Entry 9F6D (electron microscopy, 3.60 A resolution); this record covers chains A and B of the 6 polymer chains in the assembly.

== Chain A ==
Name: DNA polymerase epsilon catalytic subunit A
Organism: Homo sapiens
Notes: EC 2.7.7.7, 3.1.11.-
UniProtKB: Q07864 (DPOE1_HUMAN); numbering as in UniProt (aligned over 1-1200)
Chain sequence (1200 residues; each row starts with the number of its first residue):
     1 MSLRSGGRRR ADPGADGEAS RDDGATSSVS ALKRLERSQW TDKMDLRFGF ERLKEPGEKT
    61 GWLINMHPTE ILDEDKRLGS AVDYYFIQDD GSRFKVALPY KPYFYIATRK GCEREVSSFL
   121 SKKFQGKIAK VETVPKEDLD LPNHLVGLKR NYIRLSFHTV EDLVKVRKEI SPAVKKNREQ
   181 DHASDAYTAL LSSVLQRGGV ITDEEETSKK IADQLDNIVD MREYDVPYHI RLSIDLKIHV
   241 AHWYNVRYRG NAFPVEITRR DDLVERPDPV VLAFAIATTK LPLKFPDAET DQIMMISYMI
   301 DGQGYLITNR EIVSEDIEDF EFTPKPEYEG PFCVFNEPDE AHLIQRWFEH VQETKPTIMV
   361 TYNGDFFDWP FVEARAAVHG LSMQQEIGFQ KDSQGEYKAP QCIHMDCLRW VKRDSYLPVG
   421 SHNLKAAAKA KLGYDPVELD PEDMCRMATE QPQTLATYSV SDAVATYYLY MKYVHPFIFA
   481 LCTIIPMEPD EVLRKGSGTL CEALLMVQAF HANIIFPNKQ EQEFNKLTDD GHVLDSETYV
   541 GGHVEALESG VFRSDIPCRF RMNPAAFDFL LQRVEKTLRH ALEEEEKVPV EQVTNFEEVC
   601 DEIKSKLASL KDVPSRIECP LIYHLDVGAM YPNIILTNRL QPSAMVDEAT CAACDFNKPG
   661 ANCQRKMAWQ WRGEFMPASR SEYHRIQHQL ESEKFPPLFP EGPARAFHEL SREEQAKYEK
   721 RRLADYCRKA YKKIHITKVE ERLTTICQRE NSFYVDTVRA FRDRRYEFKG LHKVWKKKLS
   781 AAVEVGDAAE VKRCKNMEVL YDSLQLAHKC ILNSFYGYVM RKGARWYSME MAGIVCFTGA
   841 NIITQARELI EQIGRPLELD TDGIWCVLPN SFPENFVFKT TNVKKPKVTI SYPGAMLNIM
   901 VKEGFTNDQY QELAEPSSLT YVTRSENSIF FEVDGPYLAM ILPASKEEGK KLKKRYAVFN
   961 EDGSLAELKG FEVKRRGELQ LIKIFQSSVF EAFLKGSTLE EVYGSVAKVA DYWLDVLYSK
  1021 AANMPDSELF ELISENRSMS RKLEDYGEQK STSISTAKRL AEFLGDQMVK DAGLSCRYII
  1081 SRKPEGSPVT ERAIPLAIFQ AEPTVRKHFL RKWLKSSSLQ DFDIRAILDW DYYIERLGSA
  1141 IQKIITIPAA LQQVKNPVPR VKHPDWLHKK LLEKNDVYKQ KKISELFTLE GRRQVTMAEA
Disordered / not traced: 1-26, 182-212, 1198-1200
Sequence notes: engineered mutation A275 (Asp in Q07864), A277 (Glu in Q07864)
Ion coordination: Mg2+: V627, D862 (together with 2',3'-dideoxyadenosine triphosphate); 4Fe-4S cluster Fe: C651, C654, C663, C747
Small-molecule neighbours:
  - 2',3'-dideoxyadenosine triphosphate (DDS): V627, G628, A629, M630, Y631, P632, R765, Y816, D862
  - 4Fe-4S cluster (SF4): V646, C651, C654, F656, N657, C663, Q664, C747, Q748, R749
UniProt features mapped onto this chain:
  - modified residue: S1184 (Phosphoserine)
  - natural variant: A189 (A189T: Found in a colorectal sample), R231 (R231H: Found in a colorectal sample), P286 (P286H: Found in a colorectal sample; P286R: Found in a colorectal sample), F367 (F367S: Found in a colorectal sample), V411 (V411L: In CRCS12; uncertain significance), L424 (L424V: In CRCS12), P436 (P436R: Found in a colorectal sample), Y458 (Y458F: In CRCS12; uncertain significance), S459 (S459F: Found in a colorectal sample), R762 (R762W: Found in a colorectal sample), K777 (K777N: Found in a colorectal sample), A1007 (A1007P: In IMAGEI; uncertain significance), 1 further natural variant entry in UniProt
Reported in the primary citation:
  - binding site for 2',3'-dideoxyadenosine triphosphate: A629, M630, R765
  - contacts within the chain: E858-K954, D860-K954

== Chain B ==
Name: Proliferating cell nuclear antigen
Organism: Homo sapiens
UniProtKB: P12004 (PCNA_HUMAN); numbering as in UniProt (aligned over 1-261)
Chain sequence (261 residues; numbered 1 to 261; the number before each row is that of its first residue):
     1 MFEARLVQGS ILKKVLEALK DLINEACWDI SSSGVNLQSM DSSHVSLVQL TLRSEGFDTY
    61 RCDRNLAMGV NLTSMSKILK CAGNEDIITL RAEDNADTLA LVFEAPNQEK VSDYEMKLMD
   121 LDVEQLGIPE QEYSCVVKMP SGEFARICRD LSHIGDAVVI SCAKDGVKFS ASGELGNGNI
   181 KLSQTSNVDK EEEAVTIEMN EPVQLTFALR YLNFFTKATP LSSTVTLSMS ADVPLVVEYK
   241 IADMGHLKYY LAPKIEDEEG S
UniProt features mapped onto this chain:
  - DNA-binding region: R61 to K80
  - modified residue: K14 (N6-acetyllysine), K77 (N6-acetyllysine), K80 (N6-acetyllysine), Y211 (Phosphotyrosine), K248 (N6-acetyllysine)
  - cross-link (Glycyl lysine isopeptide (Lys-Gly)): K164 (interchain with G-Cter in SUMO2), K254 (interchain with G-Cter in SUMO2)
  - natural variant: S228 (S228I: In ATLD2)
  - mutagenesis: K13 (K13R: Inhibits acetylation, recruitment to DNA damage sites, inducible ubiquitination and protein degradation, DNA replication and repair synthesis efficiencies, but homotrimer formation, nuclear ...), K14 (K14R: Inhibits acetylation, recruitment to DNA damage sites, inducible ubiquitination and protein degradation, DNA replication and repair synthesis efficiencies, but homotrimer formation, nuclear ...), K20 (K20R: Inhibits acetylation, recruitment to DNA damage sites, inducible ubiquitination and protein degradation, DNA replication and repair synthesis efficiencies, but homotrimer formation, nuclear ...), M40 (M40A: Complete loss of interaction with UHRF2), S43 to V45 (No effect on POLD3-binding. Impairs binding to ALKBH2), K77 (K77A: Inhibits recruitment to DNA damage sites, but nuclear localization is similar as the wild-type; in association with A-80 ...), K80 (K80A: Inhibits recruitment to DNA damage sites, but nuclear localization is similar as the wild-type; in association with A-77 ...), Q125 to I128 (Strong decrease in POLD3-binding. Impairs binding to ALKBH2), I128 (I128A: Complete loss of interaction with UHRF2), K164 (K164R: Abolishes ubiquitination. No effect on interaction with SHPRH), V188 to K190 (No effect on POLD3-binding. No effect on ALKBH2-binding), Y211 (Y211F: Alters chromatin-associated PCNA stability and its function in DNA replication and repair), 3 further mutagenesis entries in UniProt
Reported in the primary citation:
  - conformationally variable residues (side-chain flip): R210

== How chain A and chain B interact ==
Residue-residue contacts - 47 pairs, chain A then chain B:
  K1169(A) with D156(B), salt bridge
  V1177(A) with I255(B); E256(B); D257(B), hydrogen bond (backbone-backbone)
  Y1178(A) with K254(B); I255(B); E256(B), hydrogen bond
  K1179(A) with K254(B); I255(B), hydrogen bond (backbone-backbone); D257(B), salt bridge
  Q1180(A) with V45(B); A252(B), hydrogen bond (side chain-backbone); P253(B), hydrogen bond (side chain-backbone); K254(B)
  K1181(A) with A252(B); P253(B); I255(B)
  I1183(A) with M40(B), hydrophobic; H44(B), hydrogen bond (backbone-backbone); L126(B), hydrophobic; P234(B), hydrophobic; A252(B), hydrophobic
  L1186(A) with D232(B)
  F1187(A) with G127(B); I128(B), hydrophobic; P129(B); P234(B), hydrophobic
  T1188(A) with L126(B); G127(B), hydrogen bond (backbone-backbone)
  L1189(A) with Q125(B)
  E1190(A) with Q125(B), hydrogen bond (backbone-backbone); L126(B); G127(B)
  G1191(A) with E124(B); Q125(B), hydrogen bond (backbone-backbone)
  R1192(A) with D122(B), salt bridge; V123(B); E124(B), salt bridge
  R1193(A) with D29(B), salt bridge; D122(B); V123(B), hydrogen bond (backbone-backbone)
  Q1194(A) with L121(B); D122(B)
  V1195(A) with A67(B); D120(B); L121(B), hydrogen bond (backbone-backbone)
  M1197(A) with N95(B)
Other interface residues (no listed pair), chain A (21 interface residues in all): K1182, S1184, T1196
Other interface residues (no listed pair), chain B (33 interface residues in all): C27, S43, M68, G69, A96, T206, A208, Y250
The authors on this interface:
  - interface residues, chain A: Q1180(A)

== Summary ==
21 residues of chain A face 33 of chain B across their interface, with 11 hydrogen bonds and 5 salt bridges.
Polar pairs include K1169(A)-D156(B), K1179(A)-D257(B) and R1192(A)-D122(B). Ligands of chain A: 4Fe-4S
cluster and 2',3'-dideoxyadenosine triphosphate. The paper reports a binding site for 2',3'-dideoxyadenosine
triphosphate at A629(A), M630(A) and R765(A); the interface residue Q1180(A).
Chain A is DNA polymerase epsilon catalytic subunit A and chain B is Proliferating cell nuclear antigen, both
from Homo sapiens; the structure, Human DNA polymerase epsilon bound to DNA and PCNA (open conformation), was
determined by electron microscopy (same publication as 9F6E, 9F6F, 9F6I, 9F6J, 9F6K and 9F6L).
